Entry 5ICM (X-ray diffraction, 1.68 A resolution); this record covers chain A.

# Chain A
Name: 17-beta-hydroxysteroid dehydrogenase 14
From: Homo sapiens
Notes: EC 1.1.1.-
UniProt: Q9BPX1 (DHB14_HUMAN); residue numbers follow UniProt; this construct covers 1-270
Sequence (274 residues; row label = number of the first residue in the row; numbers below 1 keep their minus sign (Gly-1 is residue -1)):
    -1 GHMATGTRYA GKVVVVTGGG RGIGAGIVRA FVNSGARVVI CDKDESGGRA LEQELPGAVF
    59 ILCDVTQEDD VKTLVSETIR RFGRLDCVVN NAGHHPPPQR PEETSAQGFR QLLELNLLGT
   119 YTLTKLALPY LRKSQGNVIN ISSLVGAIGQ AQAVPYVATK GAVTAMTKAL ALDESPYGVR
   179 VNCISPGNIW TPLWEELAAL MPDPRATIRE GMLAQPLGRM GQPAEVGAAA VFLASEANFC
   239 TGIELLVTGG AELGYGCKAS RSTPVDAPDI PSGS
Unresolved in the structure: -1 to 4, 257-268, 272
Sequence notes: expression tag (-1 to 0, 271-272)
Disulfides: Cys255 forms a disulfide with the same residue of a neighbouring copy of this chain
Bound ions: Na+: Glu50, Leu53, Ala56
Small-molecule neighbours:
  - F45 ([6-(3,4-dihydroxyphenyl)pyridin-2-yl](4-fluoro-3-hydroxyphenyl)methanone): His93, Pro96, Ser141, Leu142, Val143, Gln148, Ala149, Gln150, Ala151, Tyr154, Pro184, Gly185, Asn186, Leu191, Trp192, Leu195, Met199, Tyr253
  - alpha-D-glucopyranose (GLC): Gly20, Trp188, Thr189, Pro190, Glu193, Pro221
  - NAD (nicotinamide-adenine-dinucleotide): Gly16, Gly18, Arg19, Gly20, Ile21, Gly22, Cys39, Asp40, Lys41, Asp42, Cys61, Asp62, Val63, Thr64, Asn89, Ala90, Gly91, Leu113, Ile139, Ser140, Ser141, Tyr154, Lys158, Pro184, Gly185, Asn186, Ile187, Thr189, Pro190, Leu191, Trp192

# Overview
Ligands of chain A: NAD, compound F45 and alpha-D-glucopyranose. Glu50, Leu53 and Ala56 form the Na+ site.
Chain A is 17-beta-hydroxysteroid dehydrogenase 14 (Homo sapiens); the structure, 17beta-hydroxysteroid
dehydrogenase type 14 in complex with a non-steroidal inhibitor, was determined by X-ray diffraction (same
publication as 5HS6, 5ICS, 5JS6 and 5JSF).
